PDB entry 8JLA | electron microscopy, 3.44 A resolution | chains A and J of the 10 polymer chains in the assembly

== Chain A ==
Molecule: Histone H3.1
Source organism: Homo sapiens
Reference sequence: P68431 (H31_HUMAN); residues 28-135 here correspond to UniProt positions 29-136 (UniProt number = residue number + 1)
Amino-acid sequence (112 residues; each row starts with the number of its first residue):
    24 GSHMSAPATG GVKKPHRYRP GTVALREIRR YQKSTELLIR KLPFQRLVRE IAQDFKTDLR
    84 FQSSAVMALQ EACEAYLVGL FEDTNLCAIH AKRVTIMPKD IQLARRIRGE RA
Disordered / not traced: 24-37, 134-135
Construct notes: expression tag (24-27)
Curated features (UniProtKB/Swiss-Prot):
  - modified residue: Ser28 (ADP-ribosylserine), Lys36 (N6,N6,N6-trimethyllysine), Lys37 (N6-methyllysine), Tyr41 (Phosphotyrosine), Lys56 (N6,N6,N6-trimethyllysine), Ser57 (Phosphoserine), Lys64 (N6-(2-hydroxyisobutyryl)lysine), Lys79 (N6,N6,N6-trimethyllysine), Thr80 (Phosphothreonine), Ser86 (Phosphoserine), Thr107 (Phosphothreonine), Lys115 (N6-acetyllysine), Lys122 (N6-(2-hydroxyisobutyryl)lysine)

== Chain J ==
Molecule: 193-nt DNA strand
Source organism: synthetic construct
Sequence (193 nucleotides; each row starts with the number of its first residue; numbers below 1 keep their minus sign (DA-96 is residue -96)):
   -96 ATCACGTAAT ATTGGCCAGC TAGGATCACA ATCCCGGTGC CGAGGCCGCT CAATTGGTCG
   -36 TAGACAGCTC TAGCACCGCT TAAACGCACG TACGGATTCC GTACGTGCGT TTAAGCGGTG
    24 CTAGAGCTGT CTACGACCAA TTGAGCGGCC TCGGCACCGG GATTGTGATC CTAGCTGGCC
    84 AATATTACGT GAT
Disordered / not traced: -96 to -78, 79-96

== Chain A / chain J interface ==
Pairs across the interface - 24 pairs, chain A then chain J:
  Arg40(A) - DT9(J)  hydrogen bond to the base
  Arg40(A) - DG10(J)  hydrogen bond to the sugar
  Tyr41(A) - DA-67(J)  sugar contact
  Tyr41(A) - DT9(J)  sugar contact
  Tyr41(A) - DG10(J)  hydrogen bond to the phosphate
  Arg42(A) - DT9(J)  phosphate contact
  Pro43(A) - DG8(J)  phosphate contact
  Pro43(A) - DT9(J)  phosphate contact
  Gly44(A) - DG8(J)  phosphate contact
  Gly44(A) - DT9(J)  hydrogen bond to the phosphate
  Thr45(A) - DT9(J)  phosphate contact
  Val46(A) - DT9(J)  hydrogen bond to the phosphate
  Val46(A) - DG10(J)  phosphate contact
  Ala47(A) - DT9(J)  hydrogen bond to the phosphate
  Arg49(A) - DA-66(J)  phosphate contact
  Arg49(A) - DT-65(J)  phosphate contact
  Arg63(A) - DA17(J)  phosphate contact
  Arg63(A) - DG18(J)  salt bridge to the phosphate
  Lys64(A) - DG18(J)  hydrogen bond to the phosphate
  Leu65(A) - DA17(J)  phosphate contact
  Leu65(A) - DG18(J)  hydrogen bond to the phosphate
  Pro66(A) - DA17(J)  phosphate contact
  Arg69(A) - DA17(J)  salt bridge to the phosphate
  Arg83(A) - DA26(J)  sugar contact
Other interface residues (no listed pair), chain A (16 interface residues in all): Arg53
Other interface residues (no listed pair), chain J (10 interface residues in all): DG27

== Overview ==
Chain A and chain J form an interface of 16 and 10 residues respectively, with 8 hydrogen bonds and 2 salt
bridges. Among the polar pairs are Arg40(A)-DT9(J), Arg40(A)-DG10(J) and Tyr41(A)-DG10(J).
Here chain A is Histone H3.1 (Homo sapiens) and chain J is a 193-nt DNA strand (synthetic construct). Entry
8JLA (Cryo-EM structure of the human nucleosome lacking N-terminal region of H2A, H2B, H3, and H4) was
determined by electron microscopy (same publication as 8JL9, 8JLB and 8JLD).
